7F70 - chain A; structure by X-ray diffraction, 2.14 A resolution.

Chain A:
Molecule: Rv3094c
From: Mycobacterium tuberculosis H37Rv
UniProt: O05773 (O05773_MYCTU); residues 2-376 here = UniProt positions 2-376
Amino-acid sequence (376 residues; each row starts with the number of its first residue):
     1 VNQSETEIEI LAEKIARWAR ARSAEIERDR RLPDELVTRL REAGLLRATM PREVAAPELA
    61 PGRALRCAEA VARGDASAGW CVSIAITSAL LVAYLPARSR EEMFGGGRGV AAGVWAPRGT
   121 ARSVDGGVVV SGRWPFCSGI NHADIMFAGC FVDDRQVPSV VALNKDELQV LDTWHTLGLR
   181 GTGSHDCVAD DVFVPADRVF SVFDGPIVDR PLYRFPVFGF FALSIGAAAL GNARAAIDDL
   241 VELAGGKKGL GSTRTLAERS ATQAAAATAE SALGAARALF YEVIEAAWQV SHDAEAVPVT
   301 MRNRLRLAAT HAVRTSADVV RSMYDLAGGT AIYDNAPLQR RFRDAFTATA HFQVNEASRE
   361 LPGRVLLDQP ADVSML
Disordered / not traced: 1-5, 249-254
Differences from the reference sequence: expression tag (1)
Reported in the primary citation:
  - catalytic residues: F221, H351 (proposed by the authors, not directly observed)
  - mutagenesis - F221R: decreased catalytic activity on ethionamide

Summary:
From the paper: catalytic residues F221 and H351; F221R reduces catalytic activity on ethionamide.
Chain A is Rv3094c (Mycobacterium tuberculosis H37Rv); the structure, Crystal structure of Rv3094c, was
determined by X-ray diffraction, deposited together with 7F72 and 7F74.
